Entry 6S8E (electron microscopy, 3.10 A resolution); this record covers chains J and V of the 35 polymer chains in the assembly.

[Chain J]
Protein: Cmr1, CRISPR-associated RAMP protein, Cmr1 family
Source organism: Sulfolobus islandicus REY15A
Reference sequence: F0NDX4 (F0NDX4_SULIR); residues 6-476 here correspond to UniProt positions 1-471 (UniProt number = residue number - 5)
Chain sequence (476 residues; row label = number of the first residue in the row):
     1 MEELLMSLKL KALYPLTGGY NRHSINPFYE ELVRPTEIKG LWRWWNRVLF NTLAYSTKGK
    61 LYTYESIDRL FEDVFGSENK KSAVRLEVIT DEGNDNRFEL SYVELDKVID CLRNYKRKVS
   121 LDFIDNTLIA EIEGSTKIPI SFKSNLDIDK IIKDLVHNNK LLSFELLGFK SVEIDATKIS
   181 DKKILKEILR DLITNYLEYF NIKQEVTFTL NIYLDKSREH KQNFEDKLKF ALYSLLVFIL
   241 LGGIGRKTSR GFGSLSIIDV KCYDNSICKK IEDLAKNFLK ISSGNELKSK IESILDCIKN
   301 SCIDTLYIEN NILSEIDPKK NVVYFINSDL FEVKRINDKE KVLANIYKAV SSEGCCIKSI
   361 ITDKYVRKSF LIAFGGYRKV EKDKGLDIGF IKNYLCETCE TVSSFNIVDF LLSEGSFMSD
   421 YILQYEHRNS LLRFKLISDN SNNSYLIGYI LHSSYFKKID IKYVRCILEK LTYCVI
Not modelled in the structure: 1
Cystine bridges: Cys262-Cys268, Cys356-Cys474

[Chain V]
Molecule: crRNA
Source organism: Sulfolobus islandicus REY15A
Sequence (51 nucleotides; numbered 1 to 51; the number before each row is that of its first residue):
     1 AUUGAAAGUU CAAAGCUUAG AUACCCUGGA GGGAAACCAG ACUUAACACC A
Not modelled in the structure: 48-51

[How chain J and chain V interact]
Residue-residue contacts (62; chain J residue first):
  Leu16(J) - G40(V)  phosphate contact
  Thr17(J) - G40(V)  phosphate contact
  Gly18(J) - A39(V)  sugar contact
  Gly18(J) - G40(V)  hydrogen bond to the phosphate
  Gly19(J) - A39(V)  base contact
  Tyr20(J) - A39(V)  base contact
  Arg22(J) - A39(V)  base contact
  Arg22(J) - G40(V)  hydrogen bond to the base
  Arg22(J) - A41(V)  base contact
  Arg34(J) - A39(V)  salt bridge to the phosphate
  Thr36(J) - A39(V)  phosphate contact
  Glu37(J) - C38(V)  hydrogen bond to the sugar
  Glu37(J) - A39(V)  phosphate contact
  Glu37(J) - G40(V)  phosphate contact
  Lys39(J) - C37(V)  salt bridge to the phosphate
  Gly40(J) - C38(V)  base contact
  Leu41(J) - C38(V)  hydrogen bond to the base
  Arg43(J) - A36(V)  hydrogen bond to the phosphate
  Arg43(J) - C37(V)  salt bridge to the phosphate
  Phe75(J) - C37(V)  phosphate contact
  Gly76(J) - A36(V)  sugar contact
  Ser77(J) - A35(V)  hydrogen bond to the sugar
  Ser77(J) - A36(V)  sugar contact
  Glu78(J) - A35(V)  base contact
  Glu78(J) - A36(V)  sugar contact
  Lys80(J) - A35(V)  hydrogen bond to the sugar
  Lys80(J) - A36(V)  sugar contact
  Lys81(J) - A35(V)  phosphate contact
  Lys81(J) - A36(V)  phosphate contact
  Ser82(J) - A36(V)  hydrogen bond to the phosphate
  Lys160(J) - U43(V)  base contact
  Leu161(J) - U43(V)  phosphate contact
  Phe164(J) - C42(V)  base contact
  Phe164(J) - U43(V)  stacking on the base
  Gly245(J) - G40(V)  sugar contact
  Arg246(J) - G40(V)  salt bridge to the phosphate
  Arg246(J) - A41(V)  phosphate contact
  Lys247(J) - A41(V)  hydrogen bond to the phosphate
  Lys247(J) - C42(V)  base contact
  Thr248(J) - A41(V)  phosphate contact
  Ser249(J) - C42(V)  hydrogen bond to the phosphate
  Arg250(J) - U43(V)  salt bridge to the phosphate
  Tyr347(J) - U43(V)  base contact
  Tyr347(J) - U44(V)  base contact
  Val350(J) - U43(V)  phosphate contact
  Ser351(J) - U44(V)  phosphate contact
  Ser352(J) - U44(V)  hydrogen bond to the phosphate
  Ser352(J) - A45(V)  hydrogen bond to the phosphate
  Lys368(J) - U44(V)  hydrogen bond to the phosphate
  Lys368(J) - A45(V)  salt bridge to the phosphate
  Gly375(J) - C42(V)  phosphate contact
  Gly375(J) - U43(V)  phosphate contact
  Gly376(J) - C42(V)  sugar contact
  Tyr377(J) - C42(V)  hydrogen bond to the sugar
  Arg378(J) - C42(V)  hydrogen bond to the phosphate
  Arg378(J) - U43(V)  salt bridge to the phosphate
  Arg378(J) - U44(V)  salt bridge to the phosphate
  His427(J) - G40(V)  hydrogen bond to the sugar
  His427(J) - A41(V)  hydrogen bond to the sugar
  Arg428(J) - A41(V)  hydrogen bond to the sugar
  Asn429(J) - A41(V)  sugar contact
  Ser430(J) - C42(V)  hydrogen bond to the phosphate
Other interface residues (no listed pair), chain J (49 interface residues in all): Trp44, Asn79, Glu165, Leu371, Lys379, Lys384, Glu426
Other interface residues (no listed pair), chain V (12 interface residues in all): A46

[In short]
49 residues of chain J and 12 residues of chain V are in contact, with 19 hydrogen bonds, 8 salt bridges and 1
aromatic stacking contact. Among the polar pairs are Arg22(J)-G40(V), Leu41(J)-C38(V) and Glu37(J)-C38(V).
Chain J is Cmr1, CRISPR-associated RAMP protein, Cmr1 family and chain V is crRNA, both from Sulfolobus
islandicus REY15A; the structure, Cryo-EM structure of the type III-B Cmr-beta complex bound to non-cognate
target RNA, was determined by electron microscopy (same publication as 6S6B, 6S8B, 6S91, 6SH8, 6SHB and 6SIC).
